PDB entry 1CGP | X-ray diffraction, 3.00 A resolution | chains E and A of the 6 polymer chains in the assembly

[Chain E]
Molecule: 18-nt DNA strand
Sequence (18 nucleotides; numbered 16 to 33; the number before each row is that of its first residue):
    16 GCGAAAAGTGTGACATAT

[Chain A]
Protein: Protein (catabolite gene activator protein (cap))
Source organism: Escherichia coli
Reference sequence: P0ACJ8 (CRP_ECOLI); residues 1-205 here correspond to UniProt positions 2-206 (UniProt number = residue number + 1)
Chain sequence (205 residues; numbered 1 to 205; the number before each row is that of its first residue):
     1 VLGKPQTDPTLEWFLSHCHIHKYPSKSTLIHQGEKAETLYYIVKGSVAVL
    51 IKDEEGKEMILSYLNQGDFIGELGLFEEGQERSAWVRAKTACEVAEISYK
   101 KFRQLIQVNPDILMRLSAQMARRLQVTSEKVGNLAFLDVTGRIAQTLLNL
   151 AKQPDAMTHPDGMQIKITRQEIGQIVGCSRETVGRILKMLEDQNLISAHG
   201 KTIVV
Not modelled in the structure: 1-8
Small-molecule neighbours: adenosine-3',5'-cyclic-monophosphate (CMP): Ile-30, Ala-36, Val-49, Leu-61, Ser-62, Leu-64, Ile-70, Gly-71, Glu-72, Leu-73, Gly-74, Glu-81, Arg-82, Ser-83, Ala-84, Val-86, Tyr-99, Arg-123, Thr-127

[How chain E and chain A interact]
Pairs across the interface - 16 pairs, chain E then chain A:
  DG23(E) with Thr-168(A), phosphate contact; Gln-170(A), hydrogen bond to the phosphate
  DT24(E) with Thr-168(A), phosphate contact; Arg-169(A), hydrogen bond to the phosphate; Gln-170(A), hydrogen bond to the phosphate; Arg-180(A), base contact
  DG25(E) with Arg-169(A), salt bridge to the phosphate; Arg-180(A), hydrogen bond to the base; Gly-184(A), phosphate contact; Lys-188(A), hydrogen bond to the phosphate
  DT26(E) with Arg-180(A), base contact; Glu-181(A), base contact; Arg-185(A), base contact; Lys-188(A), salt bridge to the phosphate
  DG27(E) with Arg-185(A), hydrogen bond to the base
  DA28(E) with Arg-185(A), base contact

[Overview]
Chain E and chain A form an interface of 6 and 8 residues respectively; the contacts include 6 hydrogen bonds
and 2 salt bridges. Polar contacts include DG25(E)/Arg-180(A), DG27(E)/Arg-185(A) and DG23(E)/Gln-170(A).
Ligands of chain A: adenosine-3',5'-cyclic-monophosphate.
Chain E is an 18-nt DNA strand and chain A is Protein (catabolite gene activator protein (cap)) (Escherichia
coli); the structure, Catabolite gene activator protein (cap)/DNA complex +
adenosine-3',5'-cyclic-monophosphate, was determined by X-ray diffraction.
